PDB entry 8XQS | electron microscopy, 3.30 A resolution | chains B and S of the 5 polymer chains in the assembly

# Chain B
Protein: Guanine nucleotide-binding protein G(I)/G(S)/G(T) subunit beta-1
Organism: Homo sapiens
Reference sequence: P62873 (GBB1_HUMAN); numbering as in UniProt (aligned over 1-340)
Chain sequence (366 residues; row label = number of the first residue in the row):
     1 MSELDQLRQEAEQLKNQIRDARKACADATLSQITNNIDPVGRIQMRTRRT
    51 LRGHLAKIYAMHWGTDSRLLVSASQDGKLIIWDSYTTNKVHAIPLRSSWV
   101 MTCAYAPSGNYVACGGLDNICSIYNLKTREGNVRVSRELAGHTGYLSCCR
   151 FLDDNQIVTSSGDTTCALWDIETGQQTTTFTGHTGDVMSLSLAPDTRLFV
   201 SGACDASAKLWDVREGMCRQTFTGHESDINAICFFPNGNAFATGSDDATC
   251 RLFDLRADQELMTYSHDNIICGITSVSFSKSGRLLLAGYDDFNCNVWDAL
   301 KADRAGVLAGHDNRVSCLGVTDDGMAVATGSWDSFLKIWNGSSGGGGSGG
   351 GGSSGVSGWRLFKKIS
Not modelled in the structure: 1-2, 341-366
Sequence notes: expression tag (341-366)
UniProt features mapped onto this chain:
  - modified residue: Ser2 (N-acetylserine), His266 (Phosphohistidine)
  - natural variant: Leu30 (L30F: In MRD42; uncertain significance), Arg52 (R52G: In MRD42), Gly64 (G64V: In MRD42), Asp76 (D76E: In MRD42; D76G: In MRD42), Gly77 (G77S: In MRD42), Lys78 (K78R: In MRD42), Ile80 (I80N: In MRD42; I80T: In MRD42), His91 (H91R: In MRD42; uncertain significance), Ala92 (A92T: In MRD42), Pro94 (P94S: In MRD42), Leu95 (L95P: In MRD42), Arg96 (R96L: In MRD42), 5 further natural variant entries in UniProt

# Chain S
Protein: scFv16
Organism: Homo sapiens
Notes: antibody fragment or engineered binder
Chain sequence (286 residues; row label = number of the first residue in the row; note: 2 numbers in that range are skipped by the numbering (no residue carries them; nothing is unmodelled there); a row labelled like 121A-121N holds insertion residues (121A, then the next letters in order); numbers below 1 keep their minus sign (Met-19 is residue -19)):
   -19 MVSAIVLYVLLAAAAHSAFADVQLVESGGGLVQPGGSRKLSCSASGFAFS
    31 SFGMHWVRQAPEKGLEWVAYISSGSGTIYYADTVKGRFTISRDDPKNTLF
    81 LQMTSLRSEDTAMYYCVRSIYYYGSSPFDFWGQGTTLTVSS
121A-121N GGGGSGGGGSGGGG
   124 SDIVMTQATSSVPVTPGESVSISCRSSKSLLHSNGNTYLYWFLQRPGQSP
   174 QLLIYRMSNLASGVPDRFSGSGSGTAFTLTISRLEAEDVGVYYCMQHLEY
   224 PLTFGAGTKLELKAAAENLYFQSHHHHHHHH
Not modelled in the structure: -19 to 1, 121A-121N, 236-254
Cystine bridges: Cys22-Cys96, Cys147-Cys217

# Chain B / chain S interface
Residue-residue contacts (12; chain B residue first):
  Asp66(B) with Tyr103(S)
  Arg68(B) with Tyr103(S)
  Leu69(B) with Tyr103(S), hydrophobic
  Val90(B) with Tyr102(S), hydrophobic
  Arg129(B) with Arg98(S), hydrogen bond (backbone-side chain); Asp109(S), salt bridge
  Glu130(B) with Gly26(S); Phe27(S); Ala28(S), hydrogen bond (backbone-backbone); Phe32(S)
  Gly131(B) with Phe32(S); Ile100(S)
Other interface residues (no listed pair), chain B (9 interface residues in all): His91, Lys127
Other interface residues (no listed pair), chain S (12 interface residues in all): Val2, Gly104, Phe110

# Overview
9 residues of chain B and 12 residues of chain S are in contact; the contacts include 2 hydrogen bonds and 1
salt bridge. Polar pairs include Arg129(B)-Asp109(S), Arg129(B)-Arg98(S) and Glu130(B)-Ala28(S).
Chain B is Guanine nucleotide-binding protein G(I)/G(S)/G(T) subunit beta-1 and chain S is scFv16, both from
Homo sapiens; the structure, Structure of human class T GPCR TAS2R14-DNGi complex with Flufenamic acid, was
determined by electron microscopy together with 8XQL, 8XQN, 8XQO, 8XQP, 8XQR, 8XQT and 8YKY from the same
study.
